Entry 7TJW (electron microscopy, 4.00 A resolution); this record covers chains A and G of the 7 polymer chains in the assembly.

== Chain A ==
Protein: ATP synthase subunit alpha
Source organism: Saccharomyces cerevisiae
UniProtKB: P07251 (ATPA_YEAST); residues 1-510 here correspond to UniProt positions 36-545 (UniProt number = residue number + 35)
Sequence (510 residues; numbered 1 to 510; the number before each row is that of its first residue):
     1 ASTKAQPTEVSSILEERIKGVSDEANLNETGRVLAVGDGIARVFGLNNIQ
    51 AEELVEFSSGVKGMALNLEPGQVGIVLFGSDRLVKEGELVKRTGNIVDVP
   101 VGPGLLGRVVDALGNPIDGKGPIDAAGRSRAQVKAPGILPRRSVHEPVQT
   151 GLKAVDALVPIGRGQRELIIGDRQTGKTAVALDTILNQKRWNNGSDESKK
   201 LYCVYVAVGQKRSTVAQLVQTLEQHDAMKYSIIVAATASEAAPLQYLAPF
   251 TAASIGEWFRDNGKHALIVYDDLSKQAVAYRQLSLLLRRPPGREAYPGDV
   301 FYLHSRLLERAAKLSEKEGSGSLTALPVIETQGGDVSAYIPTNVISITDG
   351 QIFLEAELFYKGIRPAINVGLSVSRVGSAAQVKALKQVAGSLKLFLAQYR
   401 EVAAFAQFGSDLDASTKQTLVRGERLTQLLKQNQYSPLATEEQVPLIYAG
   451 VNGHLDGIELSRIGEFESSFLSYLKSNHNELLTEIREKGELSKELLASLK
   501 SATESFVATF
Not modelled in the structure: 1-27, 406-409, 510
Bound ions: Mg2+: T178 (together with ATP)
Ligand contacts: ATP (adenosine-5'-triphosphate): D172, R173, Q174, T175, G176, K177, T178, A179, F359, R364, P365, Q432, Q434
Swiss-Prot annotation at these positions:
  - binding site (ATP): G171 to T178
  - site: S372 (Required for activity)
  - modified residue (Phosphoserine): S22, S143

== Chain G ==
Protein: ATP synthase subunit gamma
Source organism: Saccharomyces cerevisiae
UniProtKB: P38077 (ATPG_YEAST); residues 1-278 here correspond to UniProt positions 34-311 (UniProt number = residue number + 33)
Sequence (278 residues; each row starts with the number of its first residue):
     1 ATLKEVEMRLKSIKNIEKITKTMKIVASTRLSKAEKAKISAKKMDEAEQL
    51 FYKNAETKNLDVEATETGAPKELIVAITSDKGLCGSIHSQLAKAVRRHLN
   101 DQPNADIVTIGDKIKMQLLRTHPNNIKLSINGIGKDAPTFQESALIADKL
   151 LSVMKAGTYPKISIFYNDPVSSLSFEPSEKPIFNAKTIEQSPSFGKFEID
   201 TDANVPRDLFEYTLANQMLTAMAQGYAAEISARRNAMDNASKNAGDMINR
   251 YSILYNRTRQAVITNELVDIITGASSLG
Not modelled in the structure: 1, 58-73, 277-278

== Interface between chain A and chain G ==
Contacting residue pairs (8; chain A residue first):
  P291(A) with I270(G), hydrophobic
  G292(A) with L267(G)
  A404(A) with K18(G); T22(G)
  F405(A) with T22(G); I25(G), hydrophobic; V26(G), hydrophobic
  D411(A) with T29(G)
Interface residues without a listed pair, chain A (10 interface residues in all): R293, E294, A295, L412, D413
Interface residues without a listed pair, chain G (10 interface residues in all): I263, E266, A274

== In short ==
Chain A and chain G each contribute 10 residues to their interface. Chain A binds ATP. Curated annotation
(UniProt) lists 8 ATP-binding residues on chain A.
Here chain A is ATP synthase subunit alpha and chain G is ATP synthase subunit gamma, both from Saccharomyces
cerevisiae. Entry 7TJW (Yeast ATP synthase F1 region State 1catalytic(e-h) with 10 mM ATP) was determined by
electron microscopy, deposited together with 7TJS, 7TJT, 7TJU, 7TJV, 7TJX, 7TJY and 30 further entries.
